PDB entry 1JPG | X-ray diffraction, 2.20 A resolution | chains A and B of the 3 polymer chains in the assembly

Chain A:
Molecule: H-2 class I histocompatibility antigen, D-B alpha chain
From: Mus musculus
Notes: fragment: extracellular domains
UniProt: P01899 (HA11_MOUSE); residues 1-280 here correspond to UniProt positions 25-304 (UniProt number = residue number + 24)
Sequence (281 residues; each row starts with the number of its first residue; numbering starts at 0):
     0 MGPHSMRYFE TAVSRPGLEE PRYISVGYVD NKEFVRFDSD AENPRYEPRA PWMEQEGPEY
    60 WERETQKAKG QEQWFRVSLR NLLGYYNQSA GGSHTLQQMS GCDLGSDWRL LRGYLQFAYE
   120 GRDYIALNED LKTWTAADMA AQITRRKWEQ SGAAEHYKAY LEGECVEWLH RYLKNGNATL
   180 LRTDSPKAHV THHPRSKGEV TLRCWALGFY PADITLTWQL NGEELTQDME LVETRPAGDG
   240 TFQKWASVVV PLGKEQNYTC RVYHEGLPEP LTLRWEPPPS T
Not modelled in the structure: 0-1, 277-280
Construct notes: initiating methionine (0)
Cystine bridges: C101-C164, C203-C259

Chain B:
Molecule: Beta-2-microglobulin
From: Mus musculus
UniProt: P01887 (B2MG_MOUSE); residues 1-99 here correspond to UniProt positions 21-119 (UniProt number = residue number + 20)
Sequence (100 residues; numbered 0 to 99; the number before each row is that of its first residue; numbering starts at 0):
     0 MIQKTPQIQV YSRHPPENGK PNILNCYVTQ FHPPHIEIQM LKNGKKIPKV EMSDMSFSKD
    60 WSFYILAHTE FTPTETDTYA CRVKHDSMAE PKTVYWDRDM
Not modelled in the structure: 0
Construct notes: initiating methionine (0)
Cystine bridges: C25-C80

Interface between chain A and chain B:
Residue-residue contacts (52):
  R6(A) - K58(B)
  F8(A) - F56(B)
  E9(A) - F56(B)
  T10(A) - F56(B)
  T10(A) - F62(B)
  V12(A) - P33(B)  hydrophobic
  R35(A) - D53(B)  salt bridge
  R35(A) - M54(B)  hydrogen bond (side chain-backbone)
  R35(A) - S55(B)
  R48(A) - D53(B)  salt bridge
  T94(A) - H31(B)
  T94(A) - P32(B)
  T94(A) - P33(B)
  Q96(A) - H31(B)  hydrogen bond
  Q96(A) - F56(B)
  Q96(A) - W60(B)  hydrogen bond (side chain-backbone)
  Q96(A) - F62(B)
  Q97(A) - F56(B)
  M98(A) - F56(B)  hydrophobic
  M98(A) - K58(B)
  M98(A) - W60(B)  hydrophobic
  Q115(A) - W60(B)
  F116(A) - W60(B)
  A117(A) - W60(B)  hydrophobic
  E119(A) - I1(B)
  E119(A) - H31(B)
  G120(A) - H31(B)  hydrogen bond (backbone-side chain)
  R121(A) - I1(B)
  D122(A) - W60(B)  hydrogen bond
  H192(A) - D98(B)  salt bridge
  R202(A) - D98(B)  hydrogen bond (side chain-backbone)
  R202(A) - M99(B)
  W204(A) - D98(B)
  W204(A) - M99(B)
  L206(A) - P14(B)  hydrophobic
  V231(A) - Q8(B)
  E232(A) - Q8(B)
  R234(A) - Q8(B)
  R234(A) - Y10(B)
  R234(A) - M99(B)  hydrogen bond (side chain-backbone)
  P235(A) - Y10(B)  hydrogen bond (backbone-side chain)
  P235(A) - N24(B)
  P235(A) - Y26(B)
  A236(A) - R12(B)  hydrogen bond (backbone-side chain)
  A236(A) - N24(B)  hydrogen bond (backbone-side chain)
  G237(A) - R12(B)  hydrogen bond (backbone-side chain)
  G237(A) - L65(B)
  D238(A) - R12(B)
  Q242(A) - Y10(B)
  Q242(A) - S11(B)
  Q242(A) - R12(B)  hydrogen bond (side chain-backbone)
  W244(A) - M99(B)  hydrogen bond (side chain-backbone)
Interface residues without a listed pair, chain A (38 interface residues in all): I23, V25, Y27, N30, E32, H188, T233
Interface residues without a listed pair, chain B (24 interface residues in all): S57, Y63, R97

Summary:
The interface between chain A and chain B involves 38 residues on one side and 24 on the other; the contacts
include 13 hydrogen bonds and 3 salt bridges. Polar pairs include R35(A)-D53(B), R48(A)-D53(B) and
H192(A)-D98(B).
Chain A is H-2 class I histocompatibility antigen, D-B alpha chain and chain B is Beta-2-microglobulin, both
from Mus musculus; the structure, Crystal Structure Of The LCMV Peptidic Epitope Np396 In Complex With The
Murine Class I Mhc ..., was determined by X-ray diffraction together with 1JPF from the same study.
